PDB entry 8TUG | electron microscopy, 3.50 A resolution | chains A and E of the 16 polymer chains in the assembly

# Chain A
Protein: DNA-directed RNA polymerase II subunit RPB1
Organism: Saccharomyces cerevisiae
Notes: EC 2.7.7.6
Reference sequence: P04050 (RPB1_YEAST); residue numbers follow UniProt; this construct covers 1-1733
Sequence (1733 residues; numbered 1 to 1733; the number before each row is that of its first residue):
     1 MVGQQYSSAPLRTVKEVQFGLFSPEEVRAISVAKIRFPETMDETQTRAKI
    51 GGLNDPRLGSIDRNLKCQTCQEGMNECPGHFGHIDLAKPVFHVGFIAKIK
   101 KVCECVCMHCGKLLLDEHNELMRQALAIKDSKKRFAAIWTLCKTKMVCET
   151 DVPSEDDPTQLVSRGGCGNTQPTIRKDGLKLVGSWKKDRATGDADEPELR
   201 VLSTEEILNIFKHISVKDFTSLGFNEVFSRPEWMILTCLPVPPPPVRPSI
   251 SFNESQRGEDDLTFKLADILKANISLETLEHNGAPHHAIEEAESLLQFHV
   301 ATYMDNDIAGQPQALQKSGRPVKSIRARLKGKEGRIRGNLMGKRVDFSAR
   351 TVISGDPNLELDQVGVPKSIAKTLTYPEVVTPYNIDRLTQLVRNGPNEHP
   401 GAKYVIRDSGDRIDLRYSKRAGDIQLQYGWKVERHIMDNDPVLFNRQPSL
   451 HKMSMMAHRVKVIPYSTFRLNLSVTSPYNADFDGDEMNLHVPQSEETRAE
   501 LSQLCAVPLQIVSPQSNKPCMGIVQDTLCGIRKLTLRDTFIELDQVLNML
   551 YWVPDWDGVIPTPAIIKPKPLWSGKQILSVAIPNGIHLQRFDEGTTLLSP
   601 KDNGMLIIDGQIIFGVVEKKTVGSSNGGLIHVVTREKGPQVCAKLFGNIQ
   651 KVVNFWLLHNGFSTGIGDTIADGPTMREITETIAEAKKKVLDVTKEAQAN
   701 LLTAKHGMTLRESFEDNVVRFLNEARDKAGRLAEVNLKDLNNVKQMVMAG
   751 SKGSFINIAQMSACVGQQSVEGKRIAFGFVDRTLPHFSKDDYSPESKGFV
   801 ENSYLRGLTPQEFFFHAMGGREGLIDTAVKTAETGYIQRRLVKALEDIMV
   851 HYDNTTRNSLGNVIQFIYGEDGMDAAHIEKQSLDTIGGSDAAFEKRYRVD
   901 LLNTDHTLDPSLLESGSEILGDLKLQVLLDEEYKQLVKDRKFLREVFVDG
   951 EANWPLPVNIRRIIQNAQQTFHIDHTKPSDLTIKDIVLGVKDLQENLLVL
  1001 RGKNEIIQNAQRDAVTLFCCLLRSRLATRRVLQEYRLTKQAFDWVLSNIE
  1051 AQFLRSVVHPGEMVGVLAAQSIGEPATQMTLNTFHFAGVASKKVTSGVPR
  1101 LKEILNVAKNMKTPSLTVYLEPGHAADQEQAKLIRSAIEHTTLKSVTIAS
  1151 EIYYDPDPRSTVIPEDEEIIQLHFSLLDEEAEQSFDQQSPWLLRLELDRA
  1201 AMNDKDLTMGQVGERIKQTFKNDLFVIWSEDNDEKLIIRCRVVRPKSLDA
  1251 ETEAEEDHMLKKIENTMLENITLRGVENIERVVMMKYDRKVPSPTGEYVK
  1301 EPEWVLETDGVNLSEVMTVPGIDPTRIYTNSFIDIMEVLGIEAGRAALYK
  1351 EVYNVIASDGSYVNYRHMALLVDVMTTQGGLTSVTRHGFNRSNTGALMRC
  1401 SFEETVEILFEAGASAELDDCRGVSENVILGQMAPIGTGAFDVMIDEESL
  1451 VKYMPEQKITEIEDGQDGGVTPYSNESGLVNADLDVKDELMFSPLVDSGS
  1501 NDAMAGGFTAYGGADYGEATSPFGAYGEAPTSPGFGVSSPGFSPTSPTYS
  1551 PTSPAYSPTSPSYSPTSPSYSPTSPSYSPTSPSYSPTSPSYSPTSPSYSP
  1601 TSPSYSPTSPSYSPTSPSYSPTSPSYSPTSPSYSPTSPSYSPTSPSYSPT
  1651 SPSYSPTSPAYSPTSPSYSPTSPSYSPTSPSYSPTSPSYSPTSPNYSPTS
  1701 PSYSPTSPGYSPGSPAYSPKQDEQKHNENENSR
Disordered / not traced: 1-7, 42-44, 188-198, 1079-1096, 1158-1187, 1221-1224, 1243-1256, 1455-1733
Metal / ion sites: Zn2+ site 1: C67, C70, C77, H80; Zn2+ site 2: M108, C110, C167; Mg2+: D483, D485
Swiss-Prot annotation at these positions:
  - region: P248 to D260 (Lid loop), N306 to K323 (Rudder loop), P810 to E822 (Bridging helix)
  - binding site (Zn(2+)): C67, C70, C77, H80, C107, C110, C148, C167
  - binding site (Mg(2+)): D481, D483, D485
  - modified residue: T1471 (Phosphothreonine)
  - cross-link (Glycyl lysine isopeptide (Lys-Gly)): K695 (interchain with G-Cter in ubiquitin), K1246 (interchain with G-Cter in ubiquitin), K1350 (interchain with G-Cter in ubiquitin)
  - natural variant: S1653 to P1659 (deletion: In strain: A364A)
  - mutagenesis: K1246 (K1246R: Impairs ubiquitination during transcription stress)

# Chain E
Protein: DNA-directed RNA polymerases I, II, and III subunit RPABC1
Organism: Saccharomyces cerevisiae
Reference sequence: A0A6A5Q456 (A0A6A5Q456_YEASX); residue numbers follow UniProt; this construct covers 1-215
Sequence (215 residues; numbered 1 to 215; the number before each row is that of its first residue):
     1 MDQENERNISRLWRAFRTVKEMVKDRGYFITQEEVELPLEDFKAKYCDSM
    51 GRPQRKMMSFQANPTEESISKFPDMGSLWVEFCDEPSVGVKTMKTFVIHI
   101 QEKNFQTGIFVYQNNITPSAMKLVPSIPPATIETFNEAALVVNITHHELV
   151 PKHIRLSSDEKRELLKRYRLKESQLPRIQRADPVALYLGLKRGEVVKIIR
   201 KSETSGRYASYRICM

# Interface between chain A and chain E
Contacting residue pairs - 78 pairs, chain A then chain E:
  R857(A) - Y168(E)
  R857(A) - L170(E)
  L860(A) - Q174(E)  hydrogen bond (backbone-side chain)
  G861(A) - Q174(E)  hydrogen bond (backbone-side chain)
  N862(A) - S173(E)
  N862(A) - Q174(E)
  V863(A) - L170(E)  hydrophobic
  V863(A) - Q174(E)  hydrogen bond (backbone-backbone)
  V863(A) - P176(E)
  Q865(A) - Y208(E)
  F866(A) - Y168(E)
  F866(A) - L175(E)  hydrophobic
  F866(A) - Y208(E)  hydrogen bond (backbone-side chain)
  F866(A) - Y211(E)
  I867(A) - Y208(E)
  G869(A) - T204(E)  hydrogen bond (backbone-side chain)
  E870(A) - R200(E)  salt bridge
  E870(A) - S202(E)  hydrogen bond
  E870(A) - T204(E)
  E870(A) - S205(E)
  E870(A) - Y208(E)
  D871(A) - T204(E)
  F942(A) - G206(E)
  E945(A) - K201(E)  salt bridge
  V946(A) - K201(E)
  V946(A) - S202(E)
  V946(A) - G206(E)
  F947(A) - E203(E)
  N1004(A) - R167(E)  hydrogen bond
  I1006(A) - E163(E)
  I1006(A) - R167(E)
  D1013(A) - S205(E)  hydrogen bond (backbone-side chain)
  D1013(A) - R207(E)  salt bridge
  A1014(A) - S205(E)  hydrogen bond (backbone-side chain)
  L1017(A) - E203(E)
  L1017(A) - T204(E)
  L1017(A) - S205(E)
  L1017(A) - G206(E)
  M1317(A) - V142(E)
  T1318(A) - R14(E)
  T1318(A) - V141(E)
  P1324(A) - V142(E)  hydrophobic
  P1324(A) - H147(E)
  T1325(A) - H146(E)
  T1325(A) - H147(E)  hydrogen bond (backbone-side chain)
  T1325(A) - E148(E)  hydrogen bond (backbone-backbone)
  I1327(A) - H147(E)  hydrogen bond (backbone-side chain)
  M1336(A) - P183(E)
  V1338(A) - I144(E)
  V1338(A) - P183(E)
  L1339(A) - I144(E)
  L1339(A) - H147(E)
  L1339(A) - P183(E)
  L1339(A) - V184(E)
  G1340(A) - D182(E)
  G1340(A) - P183(E)
  I1341(A) - I178(E)  hydrophobic
  I1341(A) - D182(E)  hydrogen bond (backbone-side chain)
  E1342(A) - P151(E)
  E1342(A) - H153(E)
  E1342(A) - I198(E)
  E1342(A) - R200(E)  salt bridge
  E1342(A) - R212(E)  salt bridge
  A1343(A) - L149(E)
  A1343(A) - V150(E)  hydrophobic
  R1345(A) - R200(E)
  Y1349(A) - E203(E)
  Y1365(A) - E203(E)
  Y1365(A) - T204(E)
  R1366(A) - T204(E)
  D1373(A) - R200(E)  salt bridge
  T1376(A) - R212(E)  hydrogen bond (backbone-side chain)
  T1377(A) - P176(E)
  T1377(A) - R177(E)  hydrogen bond (backbone-backbone)
  Q1378(A) - R177(E)
  Q1378(A) - M215(E)
  G1379(A) - R177(E)  hydrogen bond (backbone-backbone)
  G1379(A) - Q179(E)  hydrogen bond (backbone-side chain)
Other interface residues (no listed pair), chain A (52 interface residues in all): K129, T855, W954, L956, I1007, T1016, R1326, Y1328, E1337, A1346, G1380
Other interface residues (no listed pair), chain E (41 interface residues in all): L164, A209, S210

# In short
Chain A and chain E form an interface of 52 and 41 residues respectively; the contacts include 17 hydrogen
bonds and 6 salt bridges. Among the polar pairs are E870(A)-R200(E), E945(A)-K201(E) and D1013(A)-R207(E).
Here chain A is DNA-directed RNA polymerase II subunit RPB1 and chain E is DNA-directed RNA polymerases I, II,
and III subunit RPABC1, both from Saccharomyces cerevisiae. Entry 8TUG (Cryo-EM structure of CPD-stalled Pol
II in complex with Rad26 (engaged state)) was determined by electron microscopy, deposited together with 8TVP,
8TVQ, 8TVS, 8TVV, 8TVW, 8TVX and 8TVY.
